PDB entry 7WMD | X-ray diffraction, 2.00 A resolution | chain A

== Chain A ==
Protein: PQQ-dependent alcohol dehydrogenase
From: Devosia albogilva
Amino-acid sequence (579 residues; row label = number of the first residue in the row):
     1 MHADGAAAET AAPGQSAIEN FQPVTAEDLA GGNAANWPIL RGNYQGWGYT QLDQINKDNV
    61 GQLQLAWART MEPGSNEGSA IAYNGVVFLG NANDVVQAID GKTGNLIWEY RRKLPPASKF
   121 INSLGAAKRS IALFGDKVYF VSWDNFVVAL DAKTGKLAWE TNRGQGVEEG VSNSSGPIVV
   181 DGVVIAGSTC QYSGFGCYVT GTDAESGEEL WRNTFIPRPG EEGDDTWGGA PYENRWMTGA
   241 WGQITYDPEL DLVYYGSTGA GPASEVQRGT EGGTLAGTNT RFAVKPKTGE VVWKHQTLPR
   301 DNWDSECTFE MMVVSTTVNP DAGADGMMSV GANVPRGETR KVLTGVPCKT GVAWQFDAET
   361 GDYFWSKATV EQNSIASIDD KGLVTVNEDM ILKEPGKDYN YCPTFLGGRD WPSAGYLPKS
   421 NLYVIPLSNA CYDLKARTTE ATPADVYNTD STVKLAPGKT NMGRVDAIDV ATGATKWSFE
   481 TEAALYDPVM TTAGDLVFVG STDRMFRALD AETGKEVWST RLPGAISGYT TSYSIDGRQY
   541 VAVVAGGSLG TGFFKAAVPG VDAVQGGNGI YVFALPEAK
Not modelled in the structure: 1-2, 114-125, 165-172, 192-196, 435-452, 577-579
Cystine bridges: C190-C197, C307-C348, C402-C431
Metal / ion sites: Ca2+ site 1: D136, E205; Ca2+ site 2 near E306 (its only coordinating residue here); Ca2+ site 3: D398, D433

== Summary ==
D136 and E205 form the Ca2+ site 1. D398 and D433 coordinate Ca2+ site 3.
Chain A is PQQ-dependent alcohol dehydrogenase (Devosia albogilva); the structure, PQQ-dependent alcohol
dehydrogenase detoxifying DON, was determined by X-ray diffraction (same publication as 7WMK).
